PDB entry 8TLQ | electron microscopy, 3.53 A resolution | chains E and G of the 8 polymer chains in the assembly

# Chain E
Name: DNA polymerase zeta processivity subunit
Source organism: Saccharomyces cerevisiae
UniProtKB: P38927 (REV7_YEAST); residues 1-245 here = UniProt positions 1-245
Sequence (245 residues; each row starts with the number of its first residue):
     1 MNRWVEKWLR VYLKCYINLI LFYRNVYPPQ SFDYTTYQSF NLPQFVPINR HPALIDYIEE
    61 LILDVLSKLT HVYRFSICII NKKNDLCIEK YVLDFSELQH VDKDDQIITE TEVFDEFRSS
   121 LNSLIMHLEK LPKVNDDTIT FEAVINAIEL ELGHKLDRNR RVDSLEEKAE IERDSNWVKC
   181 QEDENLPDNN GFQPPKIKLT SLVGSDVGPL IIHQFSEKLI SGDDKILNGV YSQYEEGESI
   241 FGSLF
Not modelled in the structure: 1, 104-107, 236-245

# Chain G
Name: DNA polymerase delta subunit 3
Source organism: Saccharomyces cerevisiae
UniProtKB: P47110 (DPOD3_YEAST); numbering as in UniProt (aligned over 1-350)
Sequence (350 residues; each row starts with the number of its first residue):
     1 MDQKASYFIN EKLFTEVKPV LFTDLIHHLK IGPSMAKKLM FDYYKQTTNA KYNCVVICCY
    61 KDQTIKIIHD LSNIPQQDSI IDCFIYAFNP MDSFIPYYDI IDQKDCLTIK NSYELKVSES
   121 SKIIERTKTL EEKSKPLVRP TARSKTTPEE TTGRKSKSKD MGLRSTALLA KMKKDRDDKE
   181 TSRQNELRKR KEENLQKINK QNPEREAQMK ELNNLFVEDD LDTEEVNGGS KPNSPKETDS
   241 NDKDKNNDDL EDLLETTAED SLMDVPKIQQ TKPSETEHSK EPKSEEEPSS FIDEDGYIVT
   301 KRPATSTPPR KPSPVVKRAL SSSKKQETPS SNKRLKKQGT LESFFKRKAK
Not modelled in the structure: 119-350
Swiss-Prot annotation at these positions:
  - modified residue: Thr223 (Phosphothreonine), Ser230 (Phosphoserine)

# How chain E and chain G interact
Pairs across the interface - 13 pairs, chain E then chain G:
  Phe45(E) with Ile95(G), hydrophobic
  Asp115(E) with Lys18(G)
  Arg118(E) with Lys18(G); Tyr97(G)
  Ser119(E) with Glu16(G); Val17(G), hydrogen bond (side chain-backbone)
  Asn122(E) with Val17(G); Met91(G)
  Ser123(E) with Val17(G)
  Met126(E) with Pro90(G)
  Glu129(E) with Met91(G); Asp92(G), hydrogen bond (side chain-backbone); Ser93(G)
Also at the interface, not in a pair above, chain E (10 interface residues in all): Ile125, Val203
Also at the interface, not in a pair above, chain G (10 interface residues in all): Thr15

# Summary
The chain E/chain G interface involves 10 residues from each chain; the contacts include 2 hydrogen bonds.
Among the polar pairs are Ser119(E)-Val17(G) and Glu129(E)-Asp92(G).
Here chain E is DNA polymerase zeta processivity subunit and chain G is DNA polymerase delta subunit 3, both
from Saccharomyces cerevisiae. Entry 8TLQ (Cryo-EM structure of the Rev1-Polzeta-DNA-dCTP complex) was
determined by electron microscopy together with 8TLT from the same study.
